5BN6 - chains G and D of the 8 polymer chains in the assembly; structure by X-ray diffraction, 1.65 A resolution.

# Chain G
Molecule: Jacalin
Organism: Artocarpus heterophyllus
UniProtKB: Q38720 (Q38720_ARTHE); residues 20-157 here correspond to UniProt positions 80-217 (UniProt number = residue number + 60)
Chain sequence (138 residues; numbered 20 to 157; the number before each row is that of its first residue):
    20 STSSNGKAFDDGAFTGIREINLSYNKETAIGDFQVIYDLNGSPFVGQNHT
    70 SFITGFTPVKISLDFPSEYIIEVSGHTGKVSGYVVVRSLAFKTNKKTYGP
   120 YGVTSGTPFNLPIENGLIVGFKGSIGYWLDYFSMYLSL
Unresolved in the structure: 20-24
Differences from the reference sequence: conflict Phe63 (Tyr123 in Q38720), Thr73 (Lys133 in Q38720), Ile90 (Val150 in Q38720), Glu91 (Asp151 in Q38720), His95 (Tyr155 in Q38720), Ala109 (Thr169 in Q38720), Ile137 (Val197 in Q38720)
Residues lining bound ligands: beta-D-galactopyranose (GAL): Gly25, Phe71, Tyr102, Val104, Gly145, Tyr146, Trp147, Asp149

# Chain D
Molecule: Jacalin
Organism: Artocarpus heterophyllus
UniProtKB: Q38720 (Q38720_ARTHE); residues 1-19 here correspond to UniProt positions 61-79 (UniProt number = residue number + 60)
Chain sequence (19 residues; each row starts with the number of its first residue):
     1 AEQSGKSQTVIVGPWGAQV
Unresolved in the structure: 1-2
Differences from the reference sequence: conflict Ala1 (Asn61 in Q38720), Glu2 (Lys62 in Q38720)

# How chain G and chain D interact
Contacting residue pairs - 20 pairs, chain G then chain D:
  Asn129(G) - Trp15(D)  hydrogen bond (backbone-side chain)
  Leu130(G) - Val12(D)  hydrophobic
  Pro131(G) - Val12(D)
  Pro131(G) - Gly13(D)  hydrogen bond (backbone-backbone)
  Pro131(G) - Pro14(D)
  Pro131(G) - Trp15(D)
  Ile132(G) - Ile11(D)
  Ile132(G) - Val12(D)  hydrophobic
  Glu133(G) - Ile11(D)  hydrogen bond (backbone-backbone)
  Glu133(G) - Gly13(D)
  Glu133(G) - Pro14(D)
  Asn134(G) - Gln8(D)  hydrogen bond
  Asn134(G) - Thr9(D)  hydrogen bond (side chain-backbone)
  Asn134(G) - Val10(D)
  Asn134(G) - Ile11(D)  hydrogen bond (backbone-backbone)
  Leu155(G) - Val12(D)  hydrophobic
  Ser156(G) - Val10(D)
  Leu157(G) - Gln8(D)
  Leu157(G) - Thr9(D)
  Leu157(G) - Val10(D)

# Overview
The interface between chain G and chain D involves 9 residues on one side and 8 on the other, with 6 hydrogen
bonds. Polar pairs include Asn129(G)-Trp15(D), Asn134(G)-Gln8(D) and Asn134(G)-Thr9(D). Bound to chain G:
beta-D-galactopyranose.
Chain G is Jacalin and chain D is Jacalin, both from Artocarpus heterophyllus; the structure, Crystal
Structure of Frutalin from Artocarpus incisa in complex with galactose, was determined by X-ray diffraction.
